PDB entry 8REP | X-ray diffraction, 2.20 A resolution | chains A and D of the 4 polymer chains in the assembly

Chain A (and D):
Name: Flavin-dependent thymidylate synthase
From: Thermotoga maritima
Notes: chain D of this document is another copy of the same molecule, construct and numbering; everything in this record applies to it too
UniProt: Q9WYT0 (THYX_THEMA); residues 1-220 here = UniProt positions 1-220
Sequence (232 residues; numbered -11 to 220; the number before each row is that of its first residue; numbers below 1 keep their minus sign (Met-11 is residue -11)):
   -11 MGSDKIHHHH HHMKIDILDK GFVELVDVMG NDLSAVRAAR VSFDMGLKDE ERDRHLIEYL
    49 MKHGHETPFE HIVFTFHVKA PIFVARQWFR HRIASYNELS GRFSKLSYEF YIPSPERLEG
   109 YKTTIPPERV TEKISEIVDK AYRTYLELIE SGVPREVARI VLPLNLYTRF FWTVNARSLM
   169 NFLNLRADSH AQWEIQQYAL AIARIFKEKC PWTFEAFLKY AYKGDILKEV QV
Not modelled in the structure: -11 to 0, 32-36 (chain D: -11 to -2, 31-37, 219-220)
Sequence notes: initiating methionine (-11); expression tag (-10 to 0); engineered mutation Phe91 (Tyr in Q9WYT0)
Swiss-Prot annotation at these positions:
  - motif: Arg78 to Ser88 (ThyX motif)
  - active site: Arg174 (Involved in ionization of N3 of dUMP, leading to its activation)
  - binding site (FAD): Thr55, Arg78 to Ile81, Glu86, Asn163 to Arg165, Asn169
  - binding site (dUMP): Gln75 to Arg78, Glu86 to Arg90, Arg147, Arg174
  - mutagenesis: His53 (H53A: Shows 1.39% of wild-type activity), Ser88 (S88A/C: Still catalytically active although shows a large decrease in activity), Arg90 (R90A: Binds dUMP 670-fold weaker than wild-type), Glu144 (E144A: Shows 0.113% of wild-type activity; E144R: Shows 0.016% of wild-type activity), Arg174 (R174A: Still catalytically active although only shows 0.0008% of wild-type activity. Binds dUMP 7300-fold weaker than wild-type; R174K: Loss of catalytic activity)
Small-molecule neighbours:
  - FAD (flavin-adenine dinucleotide), molecule 1: Glu54, Thr55, Glu58, Ile81, Asn163, Arg165, Ser166
  - FAD, molecule 2: Arg78, His79, Arg80, Ile81, Ser166, Asn169, Leu173, Arg174, His178, Ala179
  - FAD, molecule 3: Ala82, Ser83, Tyr84, Asn85, Glu86, Ser88, Arg90

How chain A and chain D interact:
Contacting residue pairs (75; chain A residue first):
  Ile70(A) with Arg74(D)
  Phe71(A) with Ile148(D), hydrophobic
  Arg74(A) with Ile70(D); Ala73(D); Arg74(D); Phe77(D); Glu86(D), salt bridge
  Phe77(A) with Arg78(D)
  Arg78(A) with Phe77(D); Tyr84(D), hydrogen bond (side chain-backbone)
  Arg80(A) with Arg80(D); Ala82(D), hydrogen bond (side chain-backbone); Ser83(D)
  Ala82(A) with Arg80(D), hydrogen bond (backbone-side chain)
  Ser83(A) with Arg80(D)
  Tyr84(A) with Arg78(D), hydrogen bond (backbone-side chain)
  Glu86(A) with Arg74(D), salt bridge
  Arg90(A) with His178(D), hydrogen bond (side chain-backbone); Ala179(D); Gln180(D)
  Tyr99(A) with Ile148(D)
  Pro101(A) with Ile148(D), hydrophobic
  Arg105(A) with Glu144(D), salt bridge; Val145(D)
  Leu106(A) with Val141(D), hydrophobic
  Tyr109(A) with Pro142(D)
  Thr111(A) with Ser139(D)
  Thr112(A) with Ser139(D), hydrogen bond (backbone-backbone)
  Ile113(A) with Ser139(D)
  Val118(A) with Val141(D), hydrophobic
  Lys121(A) with Glu135(D)
  Ile122(A) with Leu136(D), hydrophobic; Val149(D), hydrophobic
  Ile125(A) with Lys128(D); Ala129(D), hydrophobic; Thr132(D); Val149(D), hydrophobic
  Lys128(A) with Ile125(D)
  Ala129(A) with Ile125(D)
  Thr132(A) with Ile125(D)
  Glu135(A) with Lys121(D), salt bridge
  Ser139(A) with Thr111(D); Thr112(D), hydrogen bond (backbone-backbone); Ile113(D)
  Val141(A) with Leu106(D), hydrophobic; Val118(D), hydrophobic
  Pro142(A) with Tyr109(D)
  Glu144(A) with Arg105(D), salt bridge; Gln180(D), hydrogen bond (backbone-side chain)
  Val145(A) with Arg105(D)
  Arg147(A) with Leu152(D)
  Ile148(A) with Phe71(D), hydrophobic; Tyr99(D), hydrophobic; Pro101(D), hydrophobic; Pro151(D); Leu152(D), hydrogen bond (backbone-backbone); Asn153(D), hydrogen bond (backbone-backbone)
  Val149(A) with Ile122(D), hydrophobic; Ile125(D), hydrophobic; Pro151(D)
  Leu150(A) with Pro151(D); Leu152(D), hydrogen bond (backbone-backbone)
  Pro151(A) with Ile148(D); Val149(D); Leu150(D)
  Leu152(A) with Ile70(D), hydrophobic; Arg147(D); Ile148(D), hydrogen bond (backbone-backbone); Leu150(D), hydrogen bond (backbone-backbone); Leu152(D), hydrophobic
  Asn153(A) with Ile148(D), hydrogen bond (backbone-backbone)
  His178(A) with Arg90(D), hydrogen bond (backbone-side chain)
  Ala179(A) with Arg90(D)
  Gln180(A) with Arg90(D); Glu144(D), hydrogen bond (side chain-backbone)
Interface residues without a listed pair, chain A (48 interface residues in all): Gln75, Asn85, Lys110, Leu136, Glu138, Gly140
Interface residues without a listed pair, chain D (49 interface residues in all): Gln75, Asn85, Lys110, Glu138, Gly140

Overview:
48 residues of chain A face 49 of chain D across their interface, with 16 hydrogen bonds and 5 salt bridges.
Among the polar pairs are Arg74(A)-Glu86(D), Arg105(A)-Glu144(D) and Glu135(A)-Lys121(D). Bound to chain A: 3
copies of flavin-adenine dinucleotide.
Chain A and chain D are both Flavin-dependent thymidylate synthase (Thermotoga maritima); the structure,
Crystal structure of oxidized ThyX-Y91F mutant, was determined by X-ray diffraction (same publication as 8REN,
8REO and 8REQ).
